Entry 6MMJ (electron microscopy, 16.50 A resolution (very low resolution: no residue pairs are listed; an interface is given only as per-side residue counts)); this record covers chains A and D of the 4 polymer chains in the assembly.

Chain A:
Name: Glutamate receptor ionotropic, NMDA 1
Source organism: Rattus norvegicus
Reference sequence: P35439 (NMDZ1_RAT), isoform P35439-5; residue numbers follow UniProt; this construct covers 1-838
Sequence (838 residues; each row starts with the number of its first residue):
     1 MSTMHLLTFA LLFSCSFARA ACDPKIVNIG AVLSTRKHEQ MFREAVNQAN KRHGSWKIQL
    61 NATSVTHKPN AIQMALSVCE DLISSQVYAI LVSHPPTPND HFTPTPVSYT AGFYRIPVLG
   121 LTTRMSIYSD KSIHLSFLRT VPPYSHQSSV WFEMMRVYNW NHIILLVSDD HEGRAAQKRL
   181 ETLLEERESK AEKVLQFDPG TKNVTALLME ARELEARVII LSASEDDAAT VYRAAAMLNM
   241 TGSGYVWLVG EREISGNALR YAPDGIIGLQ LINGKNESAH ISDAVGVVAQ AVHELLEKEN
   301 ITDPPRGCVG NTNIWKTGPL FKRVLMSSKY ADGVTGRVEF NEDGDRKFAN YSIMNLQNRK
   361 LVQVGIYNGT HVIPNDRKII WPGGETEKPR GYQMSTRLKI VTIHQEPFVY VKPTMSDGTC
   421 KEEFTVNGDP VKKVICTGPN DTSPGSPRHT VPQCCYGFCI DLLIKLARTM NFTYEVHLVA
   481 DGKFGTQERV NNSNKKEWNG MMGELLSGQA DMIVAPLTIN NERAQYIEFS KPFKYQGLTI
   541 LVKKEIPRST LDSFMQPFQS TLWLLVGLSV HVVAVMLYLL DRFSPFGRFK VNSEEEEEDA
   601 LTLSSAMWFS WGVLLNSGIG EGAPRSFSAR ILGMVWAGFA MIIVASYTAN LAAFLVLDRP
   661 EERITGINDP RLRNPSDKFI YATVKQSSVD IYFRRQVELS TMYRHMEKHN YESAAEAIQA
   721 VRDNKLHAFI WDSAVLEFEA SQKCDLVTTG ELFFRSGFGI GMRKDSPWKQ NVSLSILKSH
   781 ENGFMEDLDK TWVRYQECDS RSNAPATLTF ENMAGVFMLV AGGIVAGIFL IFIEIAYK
Not modelled in the structure: 1-24, 546-551, 586-600, 657-660, 798-806
Disulfide bonds: Cys420-Cys454, Cys436-Cys455
Covalently attached groups: N-acetylglucosamine (NAG) linked to Asn61, Asn203, Asn239, Asn276, Asn300, Asn350, Asn368, Asn440, Asn471, Asn491, Asn771
Swiss-Prot annotation at these positions:
  - region: Leu603 to Pro624 (Pore-forming)
  - binding site (glycine): Pro516, Thr518, Arg523, Ser688, Asp732
  - glycosylation (N-linked (GlcNAc...) asparagine): Asn61, Asn203, Asn239, Asn276, Asn300, Asn350, Asn368, Asn440, Asn471, Asn491, Asn674, Asn771

Chain D:
Name: Glutamate receptor ionotropic, NMDA 2A
Source organism: Rattus norvegicus
Reference sequence: Q00959 (NMDE1_RAT); residue numbers follow UniProt; this construct covers 1-837
Sequence (837 residues; each row starts with the number of its first residue):
     1 MGRLGYWTLL VLPALLVWRD PAQNAAAEKG PPALNIAVLL GHSHDVTERE LRNLWGPEQA
    61 TGLPLDVNVV ALLMNRTDPK SLITHVCDLM SGARIHGLVF GDDTDQEAVA QMLDFISSQT
   121 FIPILGIHGG ASMIMADKDP TSTFFQFGAS IQQQATVMLK IMQDYDWHVF SLVTTIFPGY
   181 RDFISFIKTT VDNSFVGWDM QNVITLDTSF EDAKTQVQLK KIHSSVILLY CSKDEAVLIL
   241 SEARSLGLTG YDFFWIVPSL VSGNTELIPK EFPSGLISVS YDDWDYSLEA RVRDGLGILT
   301 TAASSMLEKF SYIPEAKASC YGQAEKPETP LHTLHQFMVN VTWDGKDLSF TEEGYQVHPR
   361 LVVIVLNKDR EWEKVGKWEN QTLSLRHAVW PRYKSFSDCE PDDNHLSIVT LEEAPFVIVE
   421 DIDPLTETCV RNTVPCRKFV KINNSTNEGM NVKKCCKGFC IDILKKLSRT VKFTYDLYLV
   481 TNGKHGKKVN NVWNGMIGEV VYQRAVMAVG SLTINEERSE VVDFSVPFVE TGISVMVSRS
   541 NGTVSPSAFL EPFSASVWVM MFVMLLIVSA IAVFVFEYFS PVGYNRNLAK GKAPHGPSFT
   601 IGKAIWLLWG LVFNNSVPVQ NPKGTTSKIM VSVWAFFAVI FLASYTANLA AFMIQEEFVD
   661 QVTGLSDKKF QRPHDYSPPF RFGTVPNGST ERNIRNNYPY MHQYMTRFNQ RGVEDALVSL
   721 KTGKLDAFIY DAAVLNYKAG RDEGCKLVTI GSGYIFATTG YGIALQKGSP WKRQIDLALL
   781 QFVGDGEMEE LETLWLTGIC HNEKNEVMSS QLDIDNMAGV FYMLAAAMAL SLITFIW
Not modelled in the structure: 1-33, 324-329, 395-402, 542-545, 580-597, 654-657, 801-808
Sequence notes: conflict Thr758 (Ser in Q00959)
Disulfide bonds: Cys87-Cys320, Cys429-Cys455
Covalently attached groups: N-acetylglucosamine (NAG) linked to Asn75, Asn340, Asn380, Asn443, Asn444, Asn687

Chain A / chain D interface:
At this resolution (16 A) residue pairs are not listed: 39 residues of chain A and 47 of chain D lie at the interface.

Overview:
39 residues of chain A and 47 residues of chain D are in contact. Covalently linked N-acetylglucosamine: at
Asn61(A), Asn203(A), Asn239(A), Asn276(A), Asn300(A) and Asn350(A) and 5 more. Covalently linked
N-acetylglucosamine: at Asn75(D), Asn340(D), Asn380(D), Asn443(D), Asn444(D) and Asn687(D).
Here chain A is Glutamate receptor ionotropic, NMDA 1 and chain D is Glutamate receptor ionotropic, NMDA 2A,
both from Rattus norvegicus. Entry 6MMJ (Diheteromeric NMDA receptor GluN1/GluN2A in the 'Super-Splayed'
conformation, in complex with glycine and glutamate, in the ...) was determined by electron microscopy,
deposited together with 6MM9, 6MMA, 6MMB, 6MMG, 6MMH, 6MMI and 12 further entries.
